PDB entry 7ZV8 | X-ray diffraction, 1.94 A resolution | chains A and B of the 4 polymer chains in the assembly

[Chain A (and B)]
Protein: 3C-like proteinase nsp5
Source organism: Severe acute respiratory syndrome coronavirus 2
Notes: EC 3.4.22.69; chain B of this document is another copy of the same molecule, construct and numbering; everything in this record applies to it too
Reference sequence: P0DTD1 (R1AB_SARS2); residues 1-306 here correspond to UniProt positions 3264-3569 (UniProt number = residue number + 3263)
Sequence (306 residues; each row starts with the number of its first residue):
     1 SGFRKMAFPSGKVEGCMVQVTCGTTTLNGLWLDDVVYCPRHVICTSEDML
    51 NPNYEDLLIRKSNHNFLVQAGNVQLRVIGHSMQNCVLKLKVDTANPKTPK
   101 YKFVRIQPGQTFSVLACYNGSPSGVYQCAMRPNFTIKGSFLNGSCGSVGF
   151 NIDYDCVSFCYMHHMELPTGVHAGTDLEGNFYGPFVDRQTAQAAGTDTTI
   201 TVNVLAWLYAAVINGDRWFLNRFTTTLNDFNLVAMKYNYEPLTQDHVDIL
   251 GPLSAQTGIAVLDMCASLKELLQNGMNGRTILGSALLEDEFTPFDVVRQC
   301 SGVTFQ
Not modelled in the structure: 45-49, 306 (chain B: 46-51)
Swiss-Prot annotation at these positions:
  - active site: H41 (For 3CL-PRO activity), C145 (Nucleophile)
  - site: Q306 (Cleavage)
  - cross-link (Glycyl lysine isopeptide (Lys-Gly)): K5 (interchain with G-Cter in ubiquitin), K90 (interchain with G-Cter in ubiquitin)
Small-molecule neighbours: octanoic acid (caprylic acid) (OCA): E166, L167, P168
Reported in the primary citation:
  - binding site for inhibitor 58: C145, H163
  - catalytic residues: C145 (citing earlier work)

[Chain A / chain B interface]
Contacting residue pairs - 85 pairs, chain A then chain B:
  S1(A) with G138(B); S139(B); F140(B), hydrogen bond (backbone-backbone); E166(B), hydrogen bond; G170(B), hydrogen bond (side chain-backbone); H172(B), hydrogen bond (backbone-side chain)
  G2(A) with G138(B); S139(B)
  R4(A) with Q127(B), hydrogen bond (side chain-backbone); C128(B); K137(B), hydrogen bond (side chain-backbone); E290(B), salt bridge
  K5(A) with Y126(B)
  M6(A) with G124(B); V125(B); Y126(B), hydrophobic; S139(B)
  A7(A) with G124(B); V125(B), hydrogen bond (backbone-backbone)
  F8(A) with V125(B)
  P9(A) with S10(B); E14(B); L115(B), hydrophobic; P122(B); S123(B); G124(B)
  S10(A) with P9(B); S10(B), hydrogen bond (side chain-backbone); E14(B), hydrogen bond (backbone-side chain)
  G11(A) with G11(B); E14(B), hydrogen bond (backbone-side chain)
  E14(A) with P9(B); S10(B), hydrogen bond (side chain-backbone); G11(B), hydrogen bond (side chain-backbone)
  Y118(A) with G302(B); T304(B)
  S121(A) with T304(B); F305(B); Q306(B), hydrogen bond
  P122(A) with P9(B), hydrophobic; T304(B); F305(B), hydrogen bond (backbone-backbone)
  S123(A) with M6(B); P9(B); G302(B); V303(B), hydrogen bond (side chain-backbone); F305(B)
  G124(A) with M6(B); A7(B)
  V125(A) with M6(B); A7(B), hydrogen bond (backbone-backbone); F8(B); V125(B), hydrophobic
  Y126(A) with R4(B); K5(B)
  Q127(A) with R4(B)
  C128(A) with R4(B)
  K137(A) with R4(B), hydrogen bond (backbone-side chain)
  G138(A) with S1(B); G2(B)
  S139(A) with S1(B); G2(B), hydrogen bond (side chain-backbone); Q299(B), hydrogen bond
  F140(A) with S1(B), hydrogen bond (backbone-backbone)
  L141(A) with Q299(B); C300(B); S301(B); G302(B)
  E166(A) with S1(B), hydrogen bond
  G170(A) with S1(B)
  H172(A) with S1(B), hydrogen bond (side chain-backbone)
  T280(A) with L286(B)
  G283(A) with L286(B)
  A285(A) with L286(B), hydrophobic
  L286(A) with G283(B); A285(B), hydrophobic
  E290(A) with R4(B), salt bridge
  Q299(A) with S139(B), hydrogen bond; L141(B)
  C300(A) with L141(B)
  S301(A) with L141(B)
  G302(A) with L141(B)
  F305(A) with Y118(B), hydrophobic; N119(B); S123(B)
Other interface residues (no listed pair), chain A (43 interface residues in all): F3, K12, L115, S284, R298
Other interface residues (no listed pair), chain B (43 interface residues in all): F3, T280

[In short]
Chain A and chain B each contribute 43 residues to their interface, with 23 hydrogen bonds and 2 salt bridges.
Among the polar pairs are R4(A)-E290(B), S1(A)-E166(B) and S1(A)-G170(B). Bound to chain A: octanoic acid
(caprylic acid). From the paper: the catalytic residue C145(A); a binding site for inhibitor 58 at C145(A) and
H163(A).
Both chains are 3C-like proteinase nsp5 (Severe acute respiratory syndrome coronavirus 2). Entry 7ZV8 (Crystal
structure of SARS Cov-2 main protease in complex with an inhibitor 58) was determined by X-ray diffraction
(same publication as 7ZV7 and 7ZV5).
